4HY2 - chains A and D; structure by X-ray diffraction, 2.00 A resolution.

# Chain A
Name: Serine/threonine-protein kinase PLK1
Organism: Homo sapiens
Notes: EC 2.7.11.21
UniProt: P53350 (PLK1_HUMAN); residues 371-595 here = UniProt positions 371-595
Sequence (225 residues; row label = number of the first residue in the row):
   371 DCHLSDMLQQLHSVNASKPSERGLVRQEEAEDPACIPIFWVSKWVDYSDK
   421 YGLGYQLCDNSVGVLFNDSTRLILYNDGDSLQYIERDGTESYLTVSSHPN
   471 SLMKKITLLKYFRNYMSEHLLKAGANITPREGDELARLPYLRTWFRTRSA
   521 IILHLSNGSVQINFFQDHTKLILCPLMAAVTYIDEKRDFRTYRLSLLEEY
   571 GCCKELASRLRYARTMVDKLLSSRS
Unresolved in the structure: 371-372, 500-507
Swiss-Prot annotation at these positions:
  - region: Ala-493 to Arg-507 (Linker), His-538 to Lys-540 (Important for interaction with phosphorylated proteins)
  - modified residue: Ser-375 (Phosphoserine), Ser-450 (Phosphoserine), Thr-498 (Phosphothreonine)
  - cross-link: Lys-492 (Glycyl lysine isopeptide (Lys-Gly) (interchain with G-Cter in ubiquitin))
  - mutagenesis: Trp-414 (W414F: Abolishes interaction with CDC25C and reduces centrosomal localization; W414F: No effect on centrosomal localization, nor on S-phase progression; when asscociated with A-427 ...), Val-415 (V415A: Loss of centrosomal localization and of S-phase progression; when associated with A- 414 and A-427), Leu-427 (L427A: No effect on centrosomal localization, nor on S-phase progression; when associated with A-414. Loss of centrosomal localization and of S-phase progression; when associated with A- 414 and A-415), Lys-492 (K492R: Severe mitotic defects leading to prometaphase delay. Increased localization at kinetochores leading to increased levels of phosphorylated BUBR1), His-538 (H538A: In pincer mutant; loss of centrosomal location and decreased interaction with phosphorylated CDC25C and BUB1; when associated with M-540), Lys-540 (K540M: In pincer mutant; loss of centrosomal location and decreased interaction with phosphorylated CDC25C and BUB1; when associated with A-538)

# Chain D
Name: Pl-42
Sequence (7 residues; each row starts with the number of its first residue):
     1 XLHSTMX
Modified / non-standard residues: 1C3 (1-(3,4,5-trimethoxybenzyl)-L-proline) at position 1; Thr-5 (phosphothreonine; TPO); NH2 (amino group) at position 7

# Chain A / chain D interface
Contacting residue pairs (23; chain A residue first):
  Lys-413(A) with Ser-4(D)
  Trp-414(A) with 1C3_1(D); Leu-2(D); His-3(D); Ser-4(D), hydrogen bond (backbone-backbone)
  Val-415(A) with Leu-2(D)
  Asp-416(A) with Leu-2(D), hydrogen bond (backbone-backbone)
  Tyr-485(A) with His-3(D); Met-6(D)
  His-489(A) with Met-6(D); NH2_7(D), hydrogen bond (backbone-backbone)
  Leu-490(A) with His-3(D); Ser-4(D); Thr-5(D); Met-6(D), hydrophobic; NH2_7(D)
  Leu-491(A) with Thr-5(D), hydrogen bond (backbone-backbone); Met-6(D); NH2_7(D)
  Arg-516(A) with 1C3_1(D), hydrogen bond (side chain-backbone)
  Phe-535(A) with 1C3_1(D)
  His-538(A) with Thr-5(D)
  Lys-540(A) with Thr-5(D)
Interface residues without a listed pair, chain A (13 interface residues in all): Phe-534

# In short
13 residues of chain A and 7 residues of chain D are in contact; the contacts include 5 hydrogen bonds. Among
the polar pairs are Arg-516(A)/1C3_1(D), Trp-414(A)/Ser-4(D) and Asp-416(A)/Leu-2(D). UniProt lists 6
mutagenesis sites on chain A.
Here chain A is Serine/threonine-protein kinase PLK1 (Homo sapiens) and chain D is Pl-42. Entry 4HY2 (Crystal
structure of Plk1 Polo-box domain in complex with PL-42) was determined by X-ray diffraction.
